PDB entry 6VYL | electron microscopy, 3.40 A resolution | chains A and B of the 7 polymer chains in the assembly

== Chain A (and B) ==
Name: Mechanosensitive channel MscS
From: Escherichia coli
Notes: chain B of this document is another copy of the same molecule, construct and numbering; everything in this record applies to it too
UniProt: C3SVH2 (C3SVH2_ECOLX); residues 1-286 here = UniProt positions 1-286
Chain sequence (286 residues; numbered 1 to 286; the number before each row is that of its first residue):
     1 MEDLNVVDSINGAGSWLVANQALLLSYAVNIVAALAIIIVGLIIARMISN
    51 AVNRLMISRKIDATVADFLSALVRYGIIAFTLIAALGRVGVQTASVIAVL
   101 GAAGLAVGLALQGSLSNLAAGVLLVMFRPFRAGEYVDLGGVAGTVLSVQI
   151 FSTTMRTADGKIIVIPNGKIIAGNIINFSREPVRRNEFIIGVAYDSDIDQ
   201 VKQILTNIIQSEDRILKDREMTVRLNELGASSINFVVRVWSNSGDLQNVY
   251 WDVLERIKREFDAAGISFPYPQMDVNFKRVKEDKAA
Unresolved in the structure: 1-24, 281-286
From the paper describing this entry:
  - conformationally variable residues (helix shift): S95, L105, L109

== Chain A / chain B interface ==
Contacting residue pairs (92):
  K60(A) with L42(B); R46(B)
  F68(A) with V107(B), hydrophobic
  L72(A) with V107(B), hydrophobic
  G76(A) with V99(B)
  A79(A) with V99(B), hydrophobic
  F80(A) with L86(B), hydrophobic; V91(B), hydrophobic; S95(B); V96(B), hydrophobic; V99(B), hydrophobic
  I83(A) with S95(B); V99(B), hydrophobic
  T93(A) with Q92(B)
  I97(A) with A94(B); S95(B); A98(B), hydrophobic
  Q112(A) with L109(B)
  L115(A) with A106(B); A110(B), hydrophobic
  A119(A) with A110(B); L111(B), hydrophobic; S114(B)
  L123(A) with S114(B)
  F127(A) with F151(B), hydrophobic
  I171(A) with P166(B)
  A172(A) with K169(B)
  G173(A) with V164(B); P166(B)
  N174(A) with V141(B); V164(B); I165(B); K169(B), hydrogen bond
  I175(A) with I162(B); I163(B); V164(B), hydrogen bond (backbone-backbone)
  I176(A) with K161(B); I162(B); I163(B), hydrophobic
  N177(A) with I162(B), hydrogen bond (backbone-backbone)
  F178(A) with K161(B)
  E181(A) with R156(B), salt bridge; G160(B); I162(B)
  V183(A) with G160(B)
  R184(A) with D159(B); K161(B)
  R185(A) with A158(B), hydrogen bond (side chain-backbone); D159(B)
  Y194(A) with K258(B), hydrogen bond (backbone-side chain); Y270(B), hydrophobic
  I198(A) with E255(B)
  D199(A) with R259(B), salt bridge
  T222(A) with W251(B)
  R224(A) with W251(B); D252(B), salt bridge
  L225(A) with W251(B); L254(B)
  N226(A) with Y250(B); W251(B); L254(B)
  E227(A) with L254(B)
  L228(A) with L254(B), hydrophobic; K258(B); F268(B), hydrophobic
  A230(A) with P269(B); Y270(B); P271(B)
  I233(A) with K258(B)
  W240(A) with A158(B); G160(B)
  Q272(A) with P271(B)
  M273(A) with P271(B); M273(B), hydrophobic
  D274(A) with P271(B); Q272(B), hydrogen bond; M273(B)
  V275(A) with M273(B); V275(B), hydrophobic
  N276(A) with Q272(B), hydrogen bond; M273(B), hydrogen bond (side chain-backbone); D274(B); V275(B), hydrogen bond (backbone-backbone)
  F277(A) with V275(B); F277(B), hydrophobic
  K278(A) with D274(B), salt bridge; V275(B), hydrogen bond (backbone-backbone); N276(B); F277(B), hydrogen bond (backbone-backbone)
  R279(A) with F277(B); R279(B)
  V280(A) with F277(B)
Other interface residues (no listed pair), chain A (54 interface residues in all): I44, L105, S116, P129, S231, V236, R238
Other interface residues (no listed pair), chain B (54 interface residues in all): I31, A103, L105, Q112, N117, I150, I257

== Overview ==
The chain A/chain B interface involves 54 residues from each chain; the contacts include 11 hydrogen bonds and
4 salt bridges. Polar pairs include E181(A)-R156(B), D199(A)-R259(B) and R224(A)-D252(B). From the paper:
conformational variability at S95(A), L105(A) and L109(A).
Both chains are Mechanosensitive channel MscS (Escherichia coli). Entry 6VYL (Cryo-EM structure of
mechanosensitive channel MscS in PC-10 nanodiscs) was determined by electron microscopy, deposited together
with 6VYK and 6VYM.
